PDB entry 2Q5L | X-ray diffraction, 1.85 A resolution | chains A and B

== Chain A (and B) ==
Protein: Phenylpyruvate decarboxylase
From: Azospirillum brasilense
Notes: EC 4.1.1.43; chain B of this document is another copy of the same molecule, construct and numbering; everything in this record applies to it too
Reference sequence: P51852 (DCIP_AZOBR); residues 1-545 here = UniProt positions 1-545
Sequence (565 residues; each row starts with the number of its first residue; numbers below 1 keep their minus sign (Met-19 is residue -19)):
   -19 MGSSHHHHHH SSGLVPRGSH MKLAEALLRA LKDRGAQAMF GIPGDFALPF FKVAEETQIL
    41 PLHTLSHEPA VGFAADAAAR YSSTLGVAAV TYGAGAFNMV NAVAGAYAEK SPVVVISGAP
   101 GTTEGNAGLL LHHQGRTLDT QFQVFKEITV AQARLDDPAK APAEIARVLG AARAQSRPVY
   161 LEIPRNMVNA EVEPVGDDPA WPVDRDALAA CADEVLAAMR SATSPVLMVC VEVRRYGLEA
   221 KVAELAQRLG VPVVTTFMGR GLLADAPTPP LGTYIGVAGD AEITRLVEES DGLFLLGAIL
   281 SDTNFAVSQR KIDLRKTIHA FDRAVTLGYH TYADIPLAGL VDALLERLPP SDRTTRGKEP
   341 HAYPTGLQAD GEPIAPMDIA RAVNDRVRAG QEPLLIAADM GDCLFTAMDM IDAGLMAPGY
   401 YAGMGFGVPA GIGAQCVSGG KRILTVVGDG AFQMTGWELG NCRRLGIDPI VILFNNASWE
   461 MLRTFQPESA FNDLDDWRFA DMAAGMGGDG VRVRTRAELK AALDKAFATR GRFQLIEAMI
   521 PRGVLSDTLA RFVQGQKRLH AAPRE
Not modelled in the structure: -19 to -6, 112-116, 538-545 (chain B: -19 to -5, 112-118, 538-545)
Differences from the reference sequence: expression tag (-19 to 0, 155)
Bound ions: Mg2+: Asp429, Asn456, Ser458 (together with R1T, S1T)
Residues lining bound ligands:
  - R1T (2-{4-[(4-amino-2-methylpyrimidin-5-yl)methyl]-5-[(1R)-1-hydroxyethyl]-3-methyl-2-thienyl}ethyl trihydrogen diphosphate), molecule 1: Ile22, Pro23, Gly24, Asp25, Glu48, Thr71, Ala74, Gly75, Asn78
  - R1T, molecule 2: Met380, Gly381, Asp382, Cys383, Ala402, Gly403, Met404, Gly428, Asp429, Gly430, Ala431, Met434, Asn456, Ser458, Trp459, Glu460, Met461, Leu462
  - R1T / S1T, molecule 1: Ile22, Pro23, Gly24, Asp25, Glu48, Thr71, Ala74, Gly75, Asn78
  - R1T / S1T, molecule 2: Met380, Gly381, Asp382, Cys383, Ala402, Gly403, Met404, Gly428, Asp429, Gly430, Ala431, Met434, Asn456, Ser458, Trp459, Glu460, Met461, Leu462
  - S1T (2-{4-[(4-amino-2-methylpyrimidin-5-yl)methyl]-5-[(1S)-1-hydroxyethyl]-3-methyl-2-thienyl}ethyl trihydrogen diphosphate), molecule 1: Ile22, Pro23, Gly24, Asp25, Glu48, Thr71, Ala74, Gly75, Asn78
  - S1T, molecule 2: Met380, Gly381, Asp382, Ala402, Gly403, Met404, Gly428, Asp429, Gly430, Ala431, Met434, Asn456, Ser458, Trp459, Glu460, Met461, Leu462
Swiss-Prot annotation at these positions:
  - binding site (thiamine diphosphate): Glu48
  - binding site (Mg(2+)): Asp429, Asn456

== How chain A and chain B interact ==
Residue-residue contacts (120; chain A residue first):
  Pro23(A) - Trp459(B)
  Pro23(A) - Leu462(B)  hydrophobic
  Pro23(A) - Phe471(B)  hydrophobic
  Gly24(A) - Leu462(B)
  Asp25(A) - Leu462(B)
  Leu28(A) - Leu462(B)
  Leu28(A) - Phe465(B)  hydrophobic
  Leu28(A) - Gln466(B)  hydrogen bond (backbone-side chain)
  Leu28(A) - Phe471(B)  hydrophobic
  Pro29(A) - Gln466(B)
  Phe31(A) - Phe471(B)  hydrophobic
  Lys32(A) - Gln466(B)
  Lys32(A) - Glu468(B)  salt bridge
  Lys32(A) - Phe471(B)
  Glu35(A) - Ser469(B)
  Glu35(A) - Ala470(B)  hydrogen bond (side chain-backbone)
  Glu35(A) - Phe471(B)  hydrogen bond (side chain-backbone)
  Thr44(A) - Trp459(B)
  Leu45(A) - Trp459(B)
  Ser46(A) - Gln433(B)  hydrogen bond
  Ser46(A) - Met434(B)
  Ser46(A) - Trp477(B)
  His47(A) - Met434(B)  hydrogen bond (side chain-backbone)
  His47(A) - Thr435(B)
  Glu48(A) - Met434(B)
  Ala74(A) - Asn81(B)
  Ala74(A) - Tyr401(B)
  Ala74(A) - Gly403(B)
  Phe77(A) - Val80(B)  hydrophobic
  Phe77(A) - Asn81(B)
  Phe77(A) - Tyr401(B)
  Asn78(A) - Asn81(B)
  Val80(A) - Phe77(B)  hydrophobic
  Asn81(A) - Ala74(B)
  Asn81(A) - Phe77(B)
  Asn81(A) - Asn78(B)
  Ala84(A) - Leu110(B)
  Tyr87(A) - Leu109(B)
  Tyr87(A) - Leu110(B)  hydrophobic
  Ala88(A) - Leu109(B)
  Ala88(A) - Leu110(B)
  Glu104(A) - Arg290(B)  hydrogen bond (backbone-side chain)
  Gly105(A) - Arg290(B)
  Asn106(A) - Asp282(B)
  Ala107(A) - Thr283(B)
  Leu109(A) - Tyr87(B)
  Leu109(A) - Ala88(B)
  Leu109(A) - Ile279(B)  hydrophobic
  Leu109(A) - Ser281(B)
  Leu109(A) - Thr283(B)
  Leu109(A) - Tyr400(B)
  Leu109(A) - Tyr401(B)  hydrophobic
  Leu110(A) - Ala84(B)
  Leu110(A) - Tyr87(B)
  Thr120(A) - Glu127(B)
  Gln123(A) - Glu127(B)
  Val124(A) - Val124(B)  hydrophobic
  Glu127(A) - Thr120(B)
  Glu127(A) - Gln123(B)
  Ile279(A) - Leu109(B)  hydrophobic
  Ser281(A) - Leu109(B)
  Asp282(A) - Asn106(B)
  Thr283(A) - Ala107(B)
  Thr283(A) - Leu109(B)
  Arg290(A) - Thr103(B)  hydrogen bond (side chain-backbone)
  Arg290(A) - Glu104(B)  hydrogen bond (side chain-backbone)
  Arg290(A) - Gly105(B)
  Tyr400(A) - Leu109(B)
  Tyr401(A) - Ala74(B)
  Tyr401(A) - Phe77(B)
  Tyr401(A) - Leu109(B)  hydrophobic
  Gly403(A) - Ala74(B)
  Gln433(A) - Ser46(B)  hydrogen bond
  Met434(A) - Ser46(B)
  Met434(A) - His47(B)  hydrogen bond (backbone-side chain)
  Met434(A) - Glu48(B)
  Thr435(A) - His47(B)
  Trp437(A) - Trp437(B)
  Trp437(A) - Trp477(B)
  Gly440(A) - Trp477(B)
  Asn441(A) - Trp477(B)
  Arg444(A) - Asp473(B)  hydrogen bond (side chain-backbone)
  Arg444(A) - Leu474(B)
  Arg444(A) - Asp475(B)  salt bridge
  Trp459(A) - Pro23(B)
  Trp459(A) - Thr44(B)
  Trp459(A) - Leu45(B)
  Leu462(A) - Pro23(B)  hydrophobic
  Leu462(A) - Gly24(B)
  Leu462(A) - Asp25(B)
  Leu462(A) - Leu28(B)
  Phe465(A) - Leu28(B)  hydrophobic
  Gln466(A) - Leu28(B)  hydrogen bond (side chain-backbone)
  Gln466(A) - Pro29(B)
  Gln466(A) - Lys32(B)
  Glu468(A) - Lys32(B)  salt bridge
  Ser469(A) - Glu35(B)
  Ala470(A) - Glu35(B)  hydrogen bond (backbone-side chain)
  Phe471(A) - Pro23(B)  hydrophobic
  Phe471(A) - Leu28(B)  hydrophobic
  Phe471(A) - Phe31(B)  hydrophobic
  Phe471(A) - Glu35(B)  hydrogen bond (backbone-side chain)
  Asp475(A) - Arg443(B)  salt bridge
  Asp476(A) - Arg443(B)  hydrogen bond (backbone-side chain)
  Trp477(A) - Ser46(B)
  Trp477(A) - Trp437(B)
  Trp477(A) - Gly440(B)
  Trp477(A) - Asn441(B)
  Trp477(A) - Gly485(B)
  Arg478(A) - Arg443(B)
  Arg478(A) - Ala484(B)  hydrogen bond (side chain-backbone)
  Arg478(A) - Gly485(B)  hydrogen bond (backbone-backbone)
  Arg478(A) - Gly487(B)
  Met482(A) - Met482(B)
  Met482(A) - Gly485(B)
  Met482(A) - Met486(B)  hydrophobic
  Gly485(A) - Trp477(B)
  Gly485(A) - Arg478(B)  hydrogen bond (backbone-backbone)
  Gly485(A) - Met482(B)
  Met486(A) - Met482(B)  hydrophobic
Interface residues without a listed pair, chain A (72 interface residues in all): Ile22, Leu42, Pro49, Gly73, Gly108, Leu111, Ile128, Arg157, Gly430, Arg443, Asn472
Interface residues without a listed pair, chain B (76 interface residues in all): Ile22, Leu42, Pro49, Gly73, Gly108, Leu111, Ile128, Arg157, Gly430, Arg444, Asn472

== Overview ==
72 residues of chain A face 76 of chain B across their interface, with 18 hydrogen bonds and 4 salt bridges.
Polar pairs include Lys32(A)-Glu468(B), Arg444(A)-Asp475(B) and Asp475(A)-Arg443(B). Chain A binds compound
S1T, compound R1T and R1T / S1T.
Chain A and chain B are both Phenylpyruvate decarboxylase (Azospirillum brasilense); the structure, X-ray
structure of phenylpyruvate decarboxylase in complex with 2-(1-hydroxyethyl)-3-deaza-ThDP, was determined by
X-ray diffraction, deposited together with 2Q5J, 2Q5O and 2Q5Q.
